1GPQ - chains B and C of the 4 polymer chains in the assembly; structure by X-ray diffraction, 1.60 A resolution.

== Chain B ==
Protein: Inhibitor of vertebrate lysozyme
Source organism: Escherichia coli
Reference sequence: P45502 (IVY_ECOLI); residues 1-129 here correspond to UniProt positions 29-157 (UniProt number = residue number + 28)
Chain sequence (135 residues; each row starts with the number of its first residue):
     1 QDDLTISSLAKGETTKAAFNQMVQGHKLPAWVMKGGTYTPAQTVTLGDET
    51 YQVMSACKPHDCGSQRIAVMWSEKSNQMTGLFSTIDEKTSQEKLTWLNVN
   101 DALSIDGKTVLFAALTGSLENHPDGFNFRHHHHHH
Disordered / not traced: 1, 130-135
Sequence notes: conflict Arg129 (Lys157 in P45502); expression tag (130-135)
Disulfides: Cys57-Cys62
From the paper describing this entry:
  - mutagenesis - C62A: unchanged binding to Lysozyme C (chain C)

== Chain C ==
Protein: Lysozyme C
Source organism: Gallus gallus
Notes: EC 3.2.1.17
Reference sequence: P00698 (LYC_CHICK); residues 1-129 here correspond to UniProt positions 19-147 (UniProt number = residue number + 18)
Chain sequence (129 residues; numbered 1 to 129; the number before each row is that of its first residue):
     1 KVFGRCELAAAMKRHGLDNYRGYSLGNWVCAAKFESNFNTQATNRNTDGS
    51 TDYGILQINSRWWCNDGRTPGSRNLCNIPCSALLSSDITASVNCAKKIVS
   101 DGNGMNAWVAWRNRCKGTDVQAWIRGCRL
Disordered / not traced: 128-129
Disulfides: Cys6-Cys127, Cys30-Cys115, Cys64-Cys80, Cys76-Cys94
UniProt features mapped onto this chain:
  - active site: Glu35, Asp52
  - binding site (substrate): Asp101
From the paper describing this entry:
  - catalytic residues: Glu35, Asp52 (citing earlier work)

== Chain B / chain C interface ==
Pairs across the interface (41):
  Asp2(B) - Arg68(C)  salt bridge
  Gly35(B) - Asn44(C)
  Gly36(B) - Thr43(C)
  Gly36(B) - Asn44(C)
  Thr37(B) - Glu35(C)
  Thr37(B) - Ala42(C)
  Thr37(B) - Thr43(C)
  Thr37(B) - Asn44(C)
  Thr37(B) - Gln57(C)
  Tyr38(B) - Gln41(C)
  Tyr38(B) - Ala42(C)
  Tyr38(B) - Thr43(C)  hydrogen bond (backbone-backbone)
  Thr39(B) - Asn39(C)
  Thr39(B) - Gln41(C)
  Thr39(B) - Ala42(C)
  Pro40(B) - Gln41(C)
  Pro59(B) - Asn44(C)
  His60(B) - Phe34(C)
  His60(B) - Glu35(C)  salt bridge
  His60(B) - Asp52(C)  salt bridge
  His60(B) - Val109(C)
  His60(B) - Ala110(C)
  Asp61(B) - Phe34(C)  hydrogen bond (backbone-backbone)
  Asp61(B) - Arg114(C)  salt bridge
  Cys62(B) - Lys33(C)
  Cys62(B) - Phe34(C)  hydrogen bond (backbone-backbone)
  Cys62(B) - Glu35(C)
  Cys62(B) - Ser36(C)
  Cys62(B) - Asn37(C)
  Gly63(B) - Lys33(C)  hydrogen bond (backbone-backbone)
  Gly63(B) - Phe34(C)
  Gly63(B) - Asn37(C)
  Ser64(B) - Phe34(C)
  Ser64(B) - Arg114(C)
  Arg66(B) - Asn37(C)
  Glu87(B) - Arg114(C)  salt bridge
  Gly117(B) - Val2(C)
  Glu120(B) - Val2(C)
  Glu120(B) - Asn39(C)  hydrogen bond
  Asn121(B) - Lys1(C)
  Asn121(B) - Val2(C)  hydrogen bond (side chain-backbone)
Other interface residues (no listed pair), chain B (20 interface residues in all): Cys57, Thr116
Other interface residues (no listed pair), chain C (19 interface residues in all): Arg45
Interface features reported in the paper:
  - pairs named by the authors: His60(B)-Glu35(C) (hydrogen bond), His60(B)-Asp52(C) (water-mediated contact)
  - interface residues, chain B: Glu120(B)
  - hot spots on chain B (mutagenesis) - H60D (300-fold): decreased binding to Lysozyme C (chain C)

== Summary ==
Chain B and chain C form an interface of 20 and 19 residues respectively, with 6 hydrogen bonds and 5 salt
bridges. Among the polar pairs are Asp2(B)-Arg68(C), His60(B)-Glu35(C) and His60(B)-Asp52(C). The paper
describes a hydrogen bond between His60(B) and Glu35(C); a water-mediated contact between His60(B) and
Asp52(C). The paper reports catalytic residues Glu35(C) and Asp52(C); H60D of chain B reduces binding to
Lysozyme C (chain C).
Here chain B is Inhibitor of vertebrate lysozyme (Escherichia coli) and chain C is Lysozyme C (Gallus gallus).
Entry 1GPQ (Structure of ivy complexed with its target, HEWL) was determined by X-ray diffraction.
